Entry 7L1S (electron microscopy, 3.60 A resolution); this record covers chains C and G of the 7 polymer chains in the assembly.

== Chain C ==
Name: ATP synthase subunit alpha
From: Bacillus sp. (strain PS3)
Notes: EC 7.1.2.2
UniProt: A0A0M3VGF9 (A0A0M3VGF9_BACP3); residues 2-502 here = UniProt positions 2-502
Sequence (510 residues; numbered -7 to 502; the number before each row is that of its first residue; numbers below 1 keep their minus sign (Met-7 is residue -7)):
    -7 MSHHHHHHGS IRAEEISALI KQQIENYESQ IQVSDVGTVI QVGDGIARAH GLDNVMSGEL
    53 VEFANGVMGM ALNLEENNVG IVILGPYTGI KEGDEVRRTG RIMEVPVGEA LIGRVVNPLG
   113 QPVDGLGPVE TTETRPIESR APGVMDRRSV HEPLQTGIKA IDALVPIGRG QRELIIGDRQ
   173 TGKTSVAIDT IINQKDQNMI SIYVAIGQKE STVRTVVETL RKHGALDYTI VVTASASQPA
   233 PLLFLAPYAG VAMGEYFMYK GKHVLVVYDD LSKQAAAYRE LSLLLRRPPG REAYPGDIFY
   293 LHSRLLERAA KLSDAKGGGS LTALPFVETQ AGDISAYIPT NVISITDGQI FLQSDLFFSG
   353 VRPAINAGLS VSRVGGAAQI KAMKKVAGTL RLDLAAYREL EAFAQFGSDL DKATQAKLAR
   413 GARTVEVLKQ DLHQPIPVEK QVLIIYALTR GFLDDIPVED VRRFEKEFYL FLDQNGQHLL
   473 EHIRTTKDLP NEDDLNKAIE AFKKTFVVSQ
Not modelled in the structure: -7 to 25, 502
Differences from the reference sequence: expression tag (-7 to 1); conflict Ser193 (Cys in A0A0M3VGF9), Phe463 (Trp in A0A0M3VGF9)
Bound ions: Mg2+: Thr176 (together with ATP)
Residues lining bound ligands:
  - ATP (adenosine-5'-triphosphate), molecule 1: Asp170, Arg171, Gln172, Thr173, Gly174, Lys175, Thr176, Ser177, Phe349, Arg354, Pro355, Gln422, Asp423, Leu424
  - ATP, molecule 2: Ser336, Val363, Ser364, Arg365

== Chain G ==
Name: ATP synthase gamma chain
From: Bacillus sp. (strain PS3)
UniProt: A0A0M4TPJ7 (A0A0M4TPJ7_BACP3); residues 4-288 here correspond to UniProt positions 1-285 (UniProt number = residue number - 3)
Sequence (285 residues; each row starts with the number of its first residue):
     4 MASLRDIKTR INATKKTSQI TKAMEMVSTS KLNRAEQNAK SFVPYMEKIQ EVVANVALGA
    64 GGASHPMLVS RPVKKTGYLV ITSDRGLAGA YNSNVLRLVY QTIQKRHACP DEYAIIVIGR
   124 VGLSFFRKRN MPVILDITRL PDQPSFADIK EIARKTVGLF ADGTFDELYM YYNHYVSAIQ
   184 QEVTERKLLP LTDLAENKQR TVYEFEPSQE ECLDVLLPQY AESLIYGALL DAKASEHAAR
   244 MTAMKNATDN ANELIRTLTL SYNRARQAAI TQEITEIVAG ANALQ
Not modelled in the structure: 4-5, 288
Differences from the reference sequence: conflict Cys112 (Ser109 in A0A0M4TPJ7), Cys215 (Ile212 in A0A0M4TPJ7)

== Chain C / chain G interface ==
Residue-residue contacts (4; chain C residue first):
  Pro280(C) - Leu287(G)  hydrophobic
  Pro281(C) - Gly283(G)
  Glu284(C) - Gln275(G)  hydrogen bond
  Glu284(C) - Glu279(G)
Other interface residues (no listed pair), chain C (4 interface residues in all): Gly282
Other interface residues (no listed pair), chain G (6 interface residues in all): Ala282, Ala286

== Overview ==
4 residues of chain C face 6 of chain G across their interface; the contacts include 1 hydrogen bond. The
hydrogen-bonded pair is Glu284(C)-Gln275(G). Ligands of chain C: ATP.
Here chain C is ATP synthase subunit alpha and chain G is ATP synthase gamma chain, both from Bacillus sp.
(strain PS3). Entry 7L1S (PS3 F1-ATPase Pi-bound Dwell) was determined by electron microscopy (same
publication as 7L1Q and 7L1R).
